Entry 7KUF (X-ray diffraction, 2.60 A resolution); this record covers chains A and B of the 4 polymer chains in the assembly.

# Chain A
Molecule: Probable transcriptional regulator WhiB7
From: Mycobacterium tuberculosis
Reference sequence: Q6MX01 (WHB7A_MYCTU); residue numbers follow UniProt; this construct covers 1-92
Chain sequence (92 residues; each row starts with the number of its first residue):
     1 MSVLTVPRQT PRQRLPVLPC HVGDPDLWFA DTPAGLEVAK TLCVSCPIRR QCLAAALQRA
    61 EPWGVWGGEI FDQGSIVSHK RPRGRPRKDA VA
Disordered / not traced: 1-15, 89-92
Metal / ion sites: 4Fe-4S cluster Fe: Cys20, Cys43, Cys46, Cys52
Ligand contacts: 4Fe-4S cluster (SF4): Leu18, Pro19, Cys20, Trp28, Cys43, Cys46, Arg49, Cys52, Val65, Trp66, Gly67, Gly68
UniProt features mapped onto this chain:
  - DNA-binding region: Lys80 to Val91 (A.T hook)
  - binding site ([4Fe-4S] cluster): Cys20, Cys43, Cys46, Cys52
From the paper describing this entry:
  - mutagenesis - W28A, W66A: decreased stability

# Chain B
Molecule: RNA polymerase sigma factor, DNA-directed RNA polymerase subunit beta chimera
From: Mycobacterium tuberculosis
Notes: EC 2.7.7.6
Reference sequence: chimeric construct of A0A654TMB9, A1KGE7: residues 446-528 from A0A654TMB9 (A0A654TMB9_MYCTX) positions 295-377 (UniProt number = residue number - 151); residues 535-549 from A1KGE7 positions 815-829 (UniProt number = residue number + 280)
Chain sequence (112 residues; row label = number of the first residue in the row):
   438 MAHHHHHHVA VDAVSFTLLQ DQLQSVLDTL SEREAGVVRL RFGLTDGQPR TLDEIGQVYG
   498 VTRERIRQIE SKTMSKLRHP SRSQVLRDYL DGSSGSGTPE ERLLRAIFGE KA
Disordered / not traced: 438-454, 526-533, 548-549
Construct notes: initiating methionine (438); expression tag (439-445); linker (529-534)
From the paper describing this entry:
  - contacts within the chain: Asp490-Arg500
  - conformationally variable residues (side-chain flip): Arg500

# Chain A / chain B interface
Residue-residue contacts (24; chain A residue first):
  Leu18(A) - Gln521(B)
  Cys20(A) - Ser518(B)
  His21(A) - Pro517(B)
  His21(A) - Ser518(B)
  His21(A) - Val522(B)
  Pro25(A) - Ser518(B)
  Pro25(A) - Arg519(B)
  Asp26(A) - Lys513(B)  salt bridge
  Asp26(A) - Arg519(B)  salt bridge
  Trp28(A) - His516(B)
  Phe29(A) - Lys513(B)
  Phe29(A) - His516(B)
  Arg59(A) - Arg515(B)
  Glu61(A) - Ser512(B)  hydrogen bond
  Glu61(A) - Arg515(B)  salt bridge
  Pro62(A) - Ser512(B)
  Trp63(A) - Lys509(B)  hydrogen bond (side chain-backbone)
  Trp63(A) - Ser512(B)
  Trp63(A) - Lys513(B)
  Val65(A) - His516(B)  hydrogen bond (backbone-side chain)
  Trp66(A) - Ser512(B)
  Trp66(A) - Arg515(B)
  Trp66(A) - His516(B)
  Trp66(A) - Pro517(B)
Other interface residues (no listed pair), chain A (15 interface residues in all): Pro16, Cys52
Other interface residues (no listed pair), chain B (12 interface residues in all): Thr466, Ser508
Interface features reported in the paper:
  - pairs named by the authors: Trp28(A)-His516(B), Trp66(A)-His516(B)
  - hot spots on chain A (mutagenesis) - E61V: abolished binding to RNA polymerase sigma factor, DNA-directed RNA polymerase subunit beta chimera (chain B)

# Summary
Chain A and chain B form an interface of 15 and 12 residues respectively; the contacts include 3 hydrogen
bonds and 3 salt bridges. Polar pairs include Asp26(A)-Lys513(B), Asp26(A)-Arg519(B) and Glu61(A)-Arg515(B).
The paper describes contacts between Trp28(A) and His516(B) and Trp66(A) and His516(B). The paper reports that
W28A and W66A of chain A reduce stability; conformational variability at Arg500(B).
Chain A is Probable transcriptional regulator WhiB7 and chain B is RNA polymerase sigma factor, DNA-directed
RNA polymerase subunit beta chimera, both from Mycobacterium tuberculosis; the structure, Transcription
activation subcomplex with WhiB7 bound to SigmaAr4-RNAP Beta flap tip chimera and DNA, was determined by X-ray
diffraction together with 7KUG from the same study.
